6MOD - chain A; structure by X-ray diffraction, 1.85 A resolution.

[Chain A]
Molecule: UDP-3-O-acyl-N-acetylglucosamine deacetylase
Source organism: Pseudomonas aeruginosa
Notes: EC 3.5.1.108
Reference sequence: B7UZI4 (LPXC_PSEA8); residue numbers follow UniProt; this construct covers 2-299
Sequence (304 residues; row label = number of the first residue in the row; numbers below 1 keep their minus sign (His-4 is residue -4)):
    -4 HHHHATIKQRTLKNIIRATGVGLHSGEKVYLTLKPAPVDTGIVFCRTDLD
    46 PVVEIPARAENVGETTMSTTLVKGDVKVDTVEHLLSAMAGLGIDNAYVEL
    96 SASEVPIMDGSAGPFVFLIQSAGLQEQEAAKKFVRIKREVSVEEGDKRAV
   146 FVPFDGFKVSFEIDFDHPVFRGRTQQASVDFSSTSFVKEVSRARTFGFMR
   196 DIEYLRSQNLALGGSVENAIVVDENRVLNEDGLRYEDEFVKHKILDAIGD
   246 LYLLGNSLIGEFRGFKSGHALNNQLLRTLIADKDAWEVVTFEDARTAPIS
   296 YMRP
Not modelled in the structure: -4 to -1, 167-168
Sequence notes: expression tag (-4 to 1); conflict Val129 (Ile in B7UZI4)
Bound ions: Mg2+: Asp241 (together with JWV)
Ligand contacts: JWV (N-[(1S)-2-(hydroxyamino)-1-(3-methoxy-1,1-dioxo-1lambda~6~-thietan-3-yl)-2-oxoethyl]-4-(6-hydroxyhexa-1,3-diyn-1-yl)benzamide): Leu18, His19, Met62, Ser63, Glu77, His78, Thr190, Phe191, Gly192, Met194, Ile197, Leu200, Ala206, Gly209, Ser210, Ala214, Val216, His237, Lys238, Asp241, His264
Swiss-Prot annotation at these positions:
  - active site: His264 (Proton donor)
  - binding site (Zn(2+)): His78, His237, Asp241

[Overview]
Bound to chain A: compound JWV. Curated annotation (UniProt) lists active-site residue His264 and 3
Zn2+-binding residues.
Chain A is UDP-3-O-acyl-N-acetylglucosamine deacetylase (Pseudomonas aeruginosa); the structure, Co-Crystal
structure of P. aeruginosa LpxC-50432 complex, was determined by X-ray diffraction, deposited together with
6MO4, 6MO5 and 6MOO.
